6ZLU - chains A and B; structure by electron microscopy, 4.20 A resolution (low resolution: residue-level contacts below are approximate; hydrogen-bond / salt-bridge calls are withheld).

[Chain A]
Protein: SusD homolog
Organism: Bacteroides thetaiotaomicron (strain ATCC 29148 / DSM 2079 / NCTC 10582 / E50 / VPI-5482)
UniProt: Q8A6W4 (Q8A6W4_BACTN); residues -17 to 552 here correspond to UniProt positions 1-570 (UniProt number = residue number + 18)
Chain sequence (580 residues; each row starts with the number of its first residue; numbers below 1 keep their minus sign (Met-17 is residue -17)):
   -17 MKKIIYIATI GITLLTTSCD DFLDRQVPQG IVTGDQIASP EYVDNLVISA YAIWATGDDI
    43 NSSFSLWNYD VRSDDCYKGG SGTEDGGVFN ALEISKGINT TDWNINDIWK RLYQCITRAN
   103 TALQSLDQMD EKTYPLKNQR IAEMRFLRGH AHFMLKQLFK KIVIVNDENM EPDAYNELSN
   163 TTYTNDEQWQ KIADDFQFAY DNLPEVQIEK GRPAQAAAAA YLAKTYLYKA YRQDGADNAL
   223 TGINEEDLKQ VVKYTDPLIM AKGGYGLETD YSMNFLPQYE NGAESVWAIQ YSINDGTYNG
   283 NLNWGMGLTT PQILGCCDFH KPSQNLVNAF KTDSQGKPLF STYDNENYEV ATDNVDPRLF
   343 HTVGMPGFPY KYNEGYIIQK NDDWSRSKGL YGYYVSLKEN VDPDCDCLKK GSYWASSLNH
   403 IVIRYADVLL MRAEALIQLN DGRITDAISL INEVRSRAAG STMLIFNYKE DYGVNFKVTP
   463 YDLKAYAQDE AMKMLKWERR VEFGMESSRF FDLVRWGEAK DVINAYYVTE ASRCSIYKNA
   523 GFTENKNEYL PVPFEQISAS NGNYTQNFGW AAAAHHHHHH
Disordered / not traced: -17 to 0, 556-562
Construct notes: expression tag (553-562)
Cystine bridges: Cys298-Cys299, Cys387-Cys389
What the authors report for this chain:
  - mutagenesis - W85A, C298A: abolished binding to levan (citing earlier work)
  - mutagenesis - Y395A (6-fold): decreased binding to levan (citing earlier work)
  - mutagenesis - W85A: unchanged growth in response to levan
  - mutagenesis - W85A: unchanged expression
  - mutagenesis - W85A: abolished binding to ~DP9 FOS
  - mutagenesis - D41A/N43A/D67A/W85A/C298A/R368A/Y395A (8 h): decreased growth
  - mutagenesis - D41A/N43A/D67A/W85A/C298A/R368A/Y395A: decreased expression

[Chain B]
Protein: SusC homolog
Organism: Bacteroides thetaiotaomicron (strain ATCC 29148 / DSM 2079 / NCTC 10582 / E50 / VPI-5482)
UniProt: Q8A6W3 (Q8A6W3_BACTN); residues -24 to 1016 here correspond to UniProt positions 1-1041 (UniProt number = residue number + 25)
Chain sequence (1041 residues; numbered -24 to 1016; the number before each row is that of its first residue; numbers below 1 keep their minus sign (Met-24 is residue -24)):
   -24 MPGIMKNKKL LCSVCFLFAF MSALWGQNIT VKGNVTSKTD GQPIIGASVV ETTATTNGTI
    36 TDFDGNFTLS VPVNSTLKIT YIGYKPVTVK AAAIVNVLLE EDTQMVDEVV VTGYTTQRKA
    96 DLTGAVSVVK VDEIQKQGEN NPVKALQGRV PGMNITADGN PSGSATVRIR GIGTLNNNDP
   156 LYIIDGVPTK AGMHELNGND IESIQVLKDA ASASIYGSRA ANGVIIITTK QGKKGQIKIN
   216 FDASVSASMY QSKMNVLNTE QYGRAMWQAY VNDGENPNGN ALGYAYNWGY NADGNPVLYG
   276 MTLSKYLDSK NTMPVADTDW FDEITRTGVI QQYNLSVSNG SEKGSSFFSL GYYKNLGVIK
   336 DTDFDRFSAR MNSDYKLIDD ILTIGQHFTL NRTSEVQAPG GIIETALDIP SAIPVYASDG
   396 SWGGPVGGWP DRRNPRAVLE YNKDNRYTYW RMFGDAYVNL TPFKGFNLRS TFGLDYANKQ
   456 ARYFTYPYQE GTQTNNGKSA VEAKQEHWTK WMWNAIATYQ LEVGKHRGDV MIGMELNRED
   516 DSHFSGYKED FSILTPDYMW PDAGSGTAQA YGAGEGYSLV SFFGKMNYSY ADRYLLSLTL
   576 RRDGSSRFGK NHRYATFPSV SLGWRITQEN FMKELTWLDD LKLRASWGQT GNQEISNLAR
   636 YTIYAPNYGT TDSFGGQSYG TAYDITGSNG GGVLPSGFKR NQIGNDNIKW ETTTQTNVGI
   696 DFSLFKQSLY GSLEYYYKKA TDILTEMAGV GVLGEGGSRW INSGAMKNQG FEFNLGYRNK
   756 TAFGLTYDLN GNISTYRNEI LELPETVAAN GKFGGNGVKS VVGHTYGAQV GYIADGIFKS
   816 QDEVDNHATQ EGAAVGRIRY RDIDHNGVID ERDQNWIYDP TPSFSYGLNI YLEYKNFDLT
   876 MFWQGVQGVD IISDVKKKSD FWSASNVGFL NKGTRLLNAW SPTNPNSDIP ALTRSDTNNE
   936 QRVSTYFVEN GSFLKLRNIQ LGYTVPAVIS KKMRMDRLRF YCSAQNLLTI KSKNFTGEDP
   996 ENPNFSYPIP VNITFGLNIG F
Disordered / not traced: -24 to 212

[Interface between chain A and chain B]
Contacting residue pairs (191; chain A residue first):
  Cys1(A) - Val555(B)
  Cys1(A) - Phe557(B)
  Cys1(A) - Tyr589(B)
  Asp2(A) - Arg588(B)
  Asp2(A) - Tyr589(B)
  Phe4(A) - Trp486(B)
  Phe4(A) - Leu511(B)
  Phe4(A) - Asn512(B)
  Phe4(A) - Arg513(B)
  Phe4(A) - Ser553(B)
  Phe4(A) - Leu554(B)
  Phe4(A) - Val555(B)
  Leu5(A) - Val555(B)
  Leu5(A) - Gly579(B)
  Leu5(A) - Ser580(B)
  Leu5(A) - Ser581(B)
  Leu5(A) - Arg588(B)
  Leu5(A) - Tyr589(B)
  Asp6(A) - Arg588(B)
  Arg7(A) - Arg513(B)
  Gln8(A) - Arg513(B)
  Gln8(A) - Glu514(B)
  Gln8(A) - Asp515(B)
  Gln8(A) - Gly551(B)
  Gln8(A) - Tyr552(B)
  Gln8(A) - Ser553(B)
  Gln8(A) - Ser581(B)
  Val9(A) - Tyr636(B)
  Pro10(A) - Leu633(B)
  Pro10(A) - Tyr636(B)
  Gln11(A) - Gly549(B)
  Gln11(A) - Glu550(B)
  Ile13(A) - Ile638(B)
  Ile13(A) - Tyr639(B)
  Val14(A) - Thr637(B)
  Val14(A) - Ile638(B)
  Val14(A) - Tyr639(B)
  Thr15(A) - Tyr636(B)
  Thr15(A) - Thr637(B)
  Gly16(A) - Thr637(B)
  Ile19(A) - Tyr639(B)
  Tyr24(A) - Phe673(B)
  Asn27(A) - Ser671(B)
  Asn27(A) - Gly672(B)
  Asn27(A) - Phe673(B)
  Leu28(A) - Tyr639(B)
  Leu28(A) - Phe673(B)
  Ile30(A) - Thr656(B)
  Ile30(A) - Pro670(B)
  Ile30(A) - Ser671(B)
  Ser31(A) - Thr656(B)
  Ser31(A) - Phe673(B)
  Ser31(A) - Lys674(B)
  Tyr33(A) - Tyr658(B)
  Ala34(A) - Gly655(B)
  Ala34(A) - Thr656(B)
  Ala34(A) - Ala657(B)
  Ile35(A) - Tyr654(B)
  Thr38(A) - Gln652(B)
  Thr38(A) - Ser653(B)
  Thr38(A) - Tyr654(B)
  Thr38(A) - Gly655(B)
  Gly39(A) - Gln652(B)
  Gly39(A) - Tyr654(B)
  Asp40(A) - Gly650(B)
  Asp40(A) - Gly651(B)
  Asp40(A) - Gln652(B)
  Asp41(A) - Gly650(B)
  Ile42(A) - Gly650(B)
  Ser63(A) - Val902(B)
  Ser63(A) - Gly903(B)
  Thr65(A) - Ser930(B)
  Glu66(A) - Ser898(B)
  Glu66(A) - Ser900(B)
  Glu66(A) - Asn901(B)
  Glu66(A) - Arg929(B)
  Glu66(A) - Ser930(B)
  Glu66(A) - Asp931(B)
  Asp67(A) - Asn901(B)
  Asp67(A) - Val902(B)
  Gly68(A) - Asn901(B)
  Lys78(A) - Glu826(B)
  Gly79(A) - Glu826(B)
  Asn81(A) - Tyr807(B)
  Asn81(A) - Glu846(B)
  Asn81(A) - Asn934(B)
  Thr82(A) - Glu846(B)
  Thr83(A) - Val793(B)
  Thr83(A) - Glu846(B)
  Arg93(A) - Gln652(B)
  Arg93(A) - Tyr654(B)
  Tyr95(A) - Gly726(B)
  Tyr95(A) - Val727(B)
  Tyr95(A) - Gly729(B)
  Gln96(A) - Tyr654(B)
  Gln96(A) - Gly729(B)
  Gln96(A) - Glu730(B)
  Thr99(A) - Arg675(B)
  Thr99(A) - Leu728(B)
  Thr99(A) - Gly729(B)
  Thr99(A) - Glu730(B)
  Arg100(A) - Tyr654(B)
  Arg100(A) - Gly655(B)
  Arg100(A) - Lys674(B)
  Arg100(A) - Glu730(B)
  Thr103(A) - Tyr639(B)
  Thr103(A) - Arg675(B)
  Val145(A) - Val727(B)
  Val147(A) - Val727(B)
  Pro154(A) - Ile678(B)
  Pro154(A) - Leu728(B)
  Pro154(A) - Arg734(B)
  Asp155(A) - Arg734(B)
  Tyr157(A) - Val725(B)
  Tyr157(A) - Val727(B)
  Tyr157(A) - Leu728(B)
  Asn158(A) - Val725(B)
  Leu160(A) - Val727(B)
  Glu191(A) - Ile660(B)
  Lys192(A) - Ile660(B)
  Lys192(A) - Thr661(B)
  Gly193(A) - Ile660(B)
  Arg194(A) - Ile660(B)
  Glu262(A) - Asn664(B)
  Asn263(A) - Gly662(B)
  Ala270(A) - Tyr658(B)
  Ile271(A) - Tyr658(B)
  Gln272(A) - Tyr658(B)
  Gln272(A) - Asp659(B)
  Gln272(A) - Gly662(B)
  Tyr273(A) - Asn664(B)
  Ser274(A) - Asp659(B)
  Ser274(A) - Asn664(B)
  Ser274(A) - Leu669(B)
  Ile275(A) - Asn664(B)
  Ile275(A) - Gly665(B)
  Ile275(A) - Gly666(B)
  Asn276(A) - Gly666(B)
  Asn276(A) - Gly667(B)
  Asp277(A) - Tyr643(B)
  Asp277(A) - Gly667(B)
  Asp277(A) - Leu669(B)
  Gly278(A) - Gln544(B)
  Gly278(A) - Tyr643(B)
  Gly278(A) - Thr645(B)
  Thr279(A) - Gln544(B)
  Thr279(A) - Tyr643(B)
  Thr279(A) - Gly644(B)
  Tyr280(A) - Lys473(B)
  Tyr280(A) - Tyr522(B)
  Tyr280(A) - Gln544(B)
  Tyr280(A) - Tyr546(B)
  Tyr280(A) - Gly644(B)
  Tyr280(A) - Thr645(B)
  Tyr280(A) - Thr646(B)
  Tyr280(A) - Asp647(B)
  Asn283(A) - Ala657(B)
  Trp286(A) - Gly650(B)
  Trp286(A) - Gly651(B)
  Cys298(A) - Asp406(B)
  Asp364(A) - Gly402(B)
  Asp364(A) - Gly403(B)
  Asp365(A) - Lys285(B)
  Arg368(A) - Asp406(B)
  Arg368(A) - Val902(B)
  Lys370(A) - Asn255(B)
  Lys370(A) - Ala256(B)
  Lys370(A) - Leu257(B)
  Lys370(A) - Gly403(B)
  Lys392(A) - Thr469(B)
  Lys392(A) - Asn470(B)
  Lys392(A) - Asn471(B)
  Ser394(A) - Phe649(B)
  Ser394(A) - Gly650(B)
  Tyr395(A) - Phe649(B)
  Trp396(A) - Asn471(B)
  Ser399(A) - Asn664(B)
  Phe536(A) - Gly792(B)
  Phe536(A) - Val793(B)
  Phe536(A) - Glu846(B)
  Glu537(A) - Ala784(B)
  Glu537(A) - Asn785(B)
  Glu537(A) - Gly792(B)
  Ala541(A) - Glu780(B)
  Ala541(A) - Ala784(B)
  Asn543(A) - Glu780(B)
  Ala553(A) - Asp845(B)
  Ala553(A) - Arg847(B)
  Ala554(A) - Arg847(B)
  Ala555(A) - Glu846(B)
  Ala555(A) - Arg847(B)
Interface residues without a listed pair, chain A (98 interface residues in all): Asp17, Ile190, Asn281, Gly297, Lys391, Asn401, Ser517, Asn521, Gln538, Ser540, Tyr546
Interface residues without a listed pair, chain B (104 interface residues in all): Glu250, Trp404, Thr467, Glu524, Lys794, Gln849, Phe904, Thr932, Gln936

[Summary]
98 residues of chain A face 104 of chain B across their interface. From the paper: W85A and C298A of chain A
abolish binding to levan; Y395A of chain A reduces binding to levan.
Here chain A is SusD homolog and chain B is SusC homolog, both from Bacteroides thetaiotaomicron (strain ATCC
29148 / DSM 2079 / NCTC 10582 / E50 / VPI-5482). Entry 6ZLU (Closed-closed state of the Bt1762-Bt1763 levan
transport system) was determined by electron microscopy together with 6Z8I, 6Z9A, 6ZAZ, 6ZLT and 6ZM1 from the
same study.
